6V37 - chains A and B; structure by X-ray diffraction, 2.80 A resolution.

# Chain A (and B)
Protein: Potassium channel subfamily K member 2
From: Mus musculus
Notes: chain B of this document is another copy of the same molecule, construct and numbering; everything in this record applies to it too
Chain sequence (312 residues; numbered 20 to 331; the number before each row is that of its first residue):
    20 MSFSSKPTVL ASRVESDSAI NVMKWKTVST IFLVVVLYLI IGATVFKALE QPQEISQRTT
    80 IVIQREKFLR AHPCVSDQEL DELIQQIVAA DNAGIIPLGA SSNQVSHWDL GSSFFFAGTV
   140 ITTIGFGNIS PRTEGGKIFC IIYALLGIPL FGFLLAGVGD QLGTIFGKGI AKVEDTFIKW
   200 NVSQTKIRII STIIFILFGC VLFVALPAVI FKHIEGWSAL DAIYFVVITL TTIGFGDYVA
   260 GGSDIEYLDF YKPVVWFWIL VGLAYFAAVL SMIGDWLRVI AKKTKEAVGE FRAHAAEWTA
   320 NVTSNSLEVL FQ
Disordered / not traced: 20-39, 113-124, 197-202, 321-331 (chain B: 20-36, 117-123, 200-202, 318-331)
Ion coordination: K+ site 1: T142, I143, T251, I252 (shared with T142(B), I143(B), T251(B), I252(B) of chain B); K+ site 2: T142, T251 (shared with T142(B), T251(B) of chain B); K+ site 3: I143, G144, I252, G253 (shared with I143(B), G144(B), I252(B), G253(B) of chain B); K+ site 4: G144, F145, G253, F254 (shared with G144(B), F145(B), G253(B), F254(B) of chain B); Cd2+: E309 (shared with H313(B) of chain B)
Residues lining bound ligands:
  - Q6F (N-[(2,4-dichlorophenyl)methyl]-4-[(methylsulfonyl)amino]benzamide): S125, H126, G130, S131, F134, G137, T138, T141, I143, F145, N147, I148, F244, V258, A259, G260, G261, K271, V274, W275, I278
  - R2R (ruthenium(6+) azanide pentaamino(oxido)ruthenium (1/4/2)): V107, D110, G146, N147
From the paper describing this entry:
  - mutagenesis - N147D, N147E: increased binding to R2R

# How chain A and chain B interact
Pairs across the interface (178; chain A residue first):
  K45(A) - Q180(B)
  V47(A) - L173(B)  hydrophobic
  V47(A) - G176(B)
  I50(A) - L173(B)
  F51(A) - L173(B)  hydrophobic
  F51(A) - L279(B)  hydrophobic
  V54(A) - L173(B)  hydrophobic
  Y57(A) - I140(B)  hydrophobic
  Y57(A) - Y162(B)  hydrogen bond (side chain-backbone)
  Y57(A) - L165(B)
  Y57(A) - G166(B)  hydrogen bond (side chain-backbone)
  Y57(A) - L169(B)  hydrophobic
  L58(A) - F133(B)  hydrophobic
  L58(A) - A136(B)  hydrophobic
  L58(A) - G137(B)
  L58(A) - I140(B)  hydrophobic
  L58(A) - Y162(B)
  L58(A) - W275(B)  hydrophobic
  I59(A) - F133(B)
  G61(A) - Y162(B)
  A62(A) - S132(B)  hydrogen bond (backbone-side chain)
  A62(A) - F133(B)  hydrophobic
  V64(A) - F158(B)  hydrophobic
  F65(A) - W127(B)  hydrophobic
  F65(A) - F135(B)  hydrophobic
  F65(A) - G155(B)
  F65(A) - F158(B)  hydrophobic
  F65(A) - C159(B)  hydrophobic
  F65(A) - Y162(B)  hydrophobic
  K66(A) - W127(B)
  K66(A) - L129(B)
  K66(A) - S132(B)
  L68(A) - T152(B)  hydrogen bond (backbone-side chain)
  L68(A) - G154(B)
  L68(A) - G155(B)
  L68(A) - F158(B)  hydrophobic
  E69(A) - W127(B)
  E69(A) - P150(B)
  E69(A) - R151(B)  hydrogen bond (side chain-backbone)
  E69(A) - T152(B)  hydrogen bond
  E69(A) - G155(B)
  Q72(A) - T152(B)
  E73(A) - S125(B)  hydrogen bond
  E73(A) - H126(B)  hydrogen bond (side chain-backbone)
  E73(A) - W127(B)  hydrogen bond (side chain-backbone)
  R77(A) - V124(B)
  I80(A) - A109(B)  hydrophobic
  I80(A) - I114(B)  hydrophobic
  Q83(A) - Q105(B)
  R84(A) - P116(B)  hydrogen bond (side chain-backbone)
  H91(A) - S95(B)
  H91(A) - E98(B)  salt bridge
  C93(A) - C93(B)  disulfide
  V94(A) - H91(B)
  E98(A) - H91(B)  salt bridge
  L102(A) - L102(B)  hydrophobic
  I103(A) - P116(B)  hydrophobic
  Q105(A) - Q83(B)
  I106(A) - I103(B)  hydrophobic
  I106(A) - I106(B)  hydrophobic
  A109(A) - I80(B)  hydrophobic
  D110(A) - D110(B)
  S125(A) - E73(B)  hydrogen bond (backbone-side chain)
  S125(A) - R77(B)  hydrogen bond
  H126(A) - E73(B)  hydrogen bond (backbone-side chain)
  H126(A) - R77(B)
  W127(A) - F65(B)  hydrophobic
  W127(A) - K66(B)
  W127(A) - E69(B)
  W127(A) - Q70(B)
  W127(A) - E73(B)
  D128(A) - K66(B)
  L129(A) - K66(B)
  S132(A) - A62(B)  hydrogen bond (side chain-backbone)
  S132(A) - K66(B)
  F133(A) - L58(B)  hydrophobic
  F133(A) - I59(B)
  F133(A) - A62(B)  hydrophobic
  F135(A) - F65(B)  hydrophobic
  F135(A) - F254(B)  hydrophobic
  A136(A) - L58(B)
  G137(A) - L58(B)
  V139(A) - I252(B)
  V139(A) - F254(B)  hydrophobic
  I140(A) - Y57(B)  hydrophobic
  I140(A) - L58(B)  hydrophobic
  T142(A) - T250(B)
  T142(A) - T251(B)
  T142(A) - I252(B)
  I143(A) - I252(B)
  G144(A) - I252(B)
  G144(A) - G253(B)
  G144(A) - F254(B)
  G146(A) - F254(B)
  S149(A) - F254(B)
  S149(A) - D256(B)
  P150(A) - E69(B)
  P150(A) - Y243(B)
  P150(A) - F254(B)
  R151(A) - E69(B)  hydrogen bond (backbone-side chain)
  R151(A) - D256(B)
  T152(A) - L68(B)  hydrogen bond (side chain-backbone)
  T152(A) - E69(B)  hydrogen bond (backbone-side chain)
  E153(A) - L239(B)
  G154(A) - L68(B)
  G155(A) - F65(B)
  G155(A) - L68(B)
  G155(A) - E69(B)
  K156(A) - D240(B)  salt bridge
  K156(A) - Y243(B)
  K156(A) - Y257(B)  hydrogen bond
  I157(A) - L239(B)  hydrophobic
  F158(A) - G61(B)
  F158(A) - V64(B)  hydrophobic
  F158(A) - F65(B)  hydrophobic
  C159(A) - F65(B)  hydrophobic
  C159(A) - I247(B)  hydrophobic
  C159(A) - F254(B)  hydrophobic
  I160(A) - V246(B)  hydrophobic
  Y162(A) - Y57(B)  hydrogen bond (backbone-side chain)
  Y162(A) - L58(B)
  Y162(A) - G61(B)
  Y162(A) - F65(B)  hydrophobic
  A163(A) - I252(B)  hydrophobic
  L164(A) - I292(B)
  L165(A) - Y57(B)
  G166(A) - Y57(B)  hydrogen bond (backbone-side chain)
  I167(A) - T250(B)
  I167(A) - I252(B)  hydrophobic
  P168(A) - L289(B)
  P168(A) - I292(B)  hydrophobic
  P168(A) - G293(B)
  P168(A) - L296(B)  hydrophobic
  L169(A) - Y57(B)  hydrophobic
  L169(A) - L296(B)
  F172(A) - G293(B)
  L173(A) - I50(B)
  L173(A) - F51(B)  hydrophobic
  L173(A) - V54(B)  hydrophobic
  G176(A) - V47(B)
  D179(A) - K43(B)
  Q180(A) - K43(B)  hydrogen bond
  Q180(A) - W44(B)
  T183(A) - K43(B)
  L239(A) - E153(B)
  L239(A) - I157(B)  hydrophobic
  D240(A) - K156(B)  salt bridge
  Y243(A) - P150(B)
  Y243(A) - K156(B)
  Y243(A) - I160(B)  hydrophobic
  V246(A) - I160(B)  hydrophobic
  T250(A) - T142(B)
  T250(A) - I167(B)
  T251(A) - T142(B)
  I252(A) - V139(B)
  I252(A) - T142(B)
  I252(A) - I143(B)
  I252(A) - G144(B)
  I252(A) - A163(B)  hydrophobic
  G253(A) - G144(B)
  F254(A) - F135(B)  hydrophobic
  F254(A) - V139(B)  hydrophobic
  F254(A) - G144(B)
  F254(A) - F145(B)
  F254(A) - G146(B)
  F254(A) - C159(B)  hydrophobic
  D256(A) - S149(B)  hydrogen bond
  Y257(A) - K156(B)  hydrogen bond
  W275(A) - L58(B)  hydrophobic
  L279(A) - F51(B)  hydrophobic
  L289(A) - I167(B)  hydrophobic
  L289(A) - P168(B)
  I292(A) - L164(B)
  I292(A) - P168(B)  hydrophobic
  G293(A) - P168(B)
  G293(A) - F172(B)
  L296(A) - L165(B)
  L296(A) - L169(B)
Interface residues without a listed pair, chain A (105 interface residues in all): K43, V53, V55, Q70, Q76, F87, D100, T138, F145, I161, F170, V177, I242, I247, R297
Interface residues without a listed pair, chain B (106 interface residues in all): V53, V55, Q72, F87, L99, A112, D128, T138, I161, F170, V177, K187, I242, R297
Inter-chain disulfides: C93(A)-C93(B)

# In short
The interface between chain A and chain B involves 105 residues on one side and 106 on the other, with 1
disulfide bond, 23 hydrogen bonds and 4 salt bridges. Polar contacts include H91(A)-E98(B), K156(A)-D240(B)
and Y57(A)-Y162(B). From the paper: N147D and N147E of chain A increase binding to R2R.
Both chains are Potassium channel subfamily K member 2 (Mus musculus). Entry 6V37
(K2P2.1(TREK-1)I110D:RuR:ML335 bound channel structure) was determined by X-ray diffraction, deposited
together with 6V36, 6V3C and 6V3I.
